Entry 2QMX (X-ray diffraction, 2.30 A resolution); this record covers chains A and B.

# Chain A (and B)
Name: Prephenate dehydratase
Organism: Chlorobium tepidum TLS
Notes: EC 4.2.1.51; chain B of this document is another copy of the same molecule, construct and numbering; everything in this record applies to it too
Reference sequence: Q8KBW6 (Q8KBW6_CHLTE); residues 1-280 here = UniProt positions 1-280
Sequence (283 residues; numbered -2 to 280; the number before each row is that of its first residue; numbers below 1 keep their minus sign (Ser-2 is residue -2)):
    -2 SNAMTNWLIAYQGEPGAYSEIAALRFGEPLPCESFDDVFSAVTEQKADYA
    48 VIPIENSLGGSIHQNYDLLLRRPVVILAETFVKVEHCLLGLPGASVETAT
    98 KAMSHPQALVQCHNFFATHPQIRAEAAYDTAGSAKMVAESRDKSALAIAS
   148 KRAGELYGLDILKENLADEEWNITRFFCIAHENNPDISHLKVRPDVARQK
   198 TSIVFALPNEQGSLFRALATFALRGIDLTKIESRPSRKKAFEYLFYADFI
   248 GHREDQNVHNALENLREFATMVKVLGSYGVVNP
Unresolved in the structure: -2 to 2
Sequence notes: cloning artifact (-2 to 0)
Modified positions: Mse1 (selenomethionine); Mse100, Mse133, Mse268 (selenomethionine; parent Met)
Residues lining bound ligands:
  - phenylalanine (PHE), molecule 1: Asn206, Glu207, Gln208, Gly209, Ser210, Leu211, Ser230, Tyr240, Phe242
  - phenylalanine (PHE), molecule 2: Ile223, Asp224, Leu225, Thr226, Lys227, Ile228
From the paper describing this entry:
  - binding site for phenylalanine: Asn206, Gly209, Leu211, Asp224, Leu225, Ser230, Tyr240, Phe242
  - self-association interface (contacts with another copy of this molecule); pairs are residue here / residue on that copy: Arg221-Glu264 (salt bridge), Ser230-Ile228 (hydrogen bond), Arg213, Asn261
  - contacts within the chain: Asn53-Thr171 (hydrogen bond), Asn53-Asn169 (hydrogen bond)
  - conformationally variable residues (side-chain flip): Asn53
  - catalytic residues: Thr171, Phe173 (proposed by the authors, not directly observed)

# How chain A and chain B interact
Contacting residue pairs (72; chain A residue first):
  Glu30(A) - His110(B)
  Ser31(A) - His110(B)
  Asn53(A) - His60(B)
  Ser54(A) - His60(B)
  Leu55(A) - Ile59(B)
  Leu55(A) - His60(B)  hydrogen bond (backbone-backbone)
  Leu55(A) - Gln61(B)  hydrogen bond (backbone-backbone)
  Gly56(A) - Ser58(B)
  Gly56(A) - His60(B)  hydrogen bond (backbone-side chain)
  Gly57(A) - Ser58(B)  hydrogen bond (backbone-backbone)
  Ser58(A) - Gly56(B)
  Ser58(A) - Gly57(B)  hydrogen bond (backbone-backbone)
  Ile59(A) - Leu55(B)
  His60(A) - Ser54(B)  hydrogen bond (side chain-backbone)
  His60(A) - Leu55(B)  hydrogen bond (backbone-backbone)
  His60(A) - Gly56(B)  hydrogen bond (side chain-backbone)
  Gln61(A) - Leu55(B)  hydrogen bond (backbone-backbone)
  His102(A) - His102(B)
  His102(A) - Pro103(B)
  Pro103(A) - His102(B)
  Pro103(A) - Pro103(B)
  Pro103(A) - Ala124(B)
  Pro103(A) - Tyr125(B)
  Val107(A) - Tyr125(B)
  His110(A) - Ser31(B)  hydrogen bond
  Ala123(A) - Ala124(B)
  Ala123(A) - Tyr125(B)
  Ala124(A) - Pro103(B)
  Ala124(A) - Ala123(B)
  Tyr125(A) - Pro103(B)
  Tyr125(A) - Val107(B)
  Tyr125(A) - Ala123(B)
  Glu166(A) - Arg234(B)  salt bridge
  Trp168(A) - Pro232(B)
  Trp168(A) - Arg234(B)
  Gln208(A) - Ala219(B)  hydrogen bond (side chain-backbone)
  Gln208(A) - Gly222(B)
  Gln208(A) - Ile223(B)  hydrogen bond (side chain-backbone)
  Gln208(A) - Asp224(B)  hydrogen bond (side chain-backbone)
  Leu211(A) - Leu215(B)  hydrophobic
  Leu211(A) - Ile228(B)  hydrophobic
  Phe212(A) - Phe212(B)  hydrophobic
  Phe212(A) - Leu215(B)
  Phe212(A) - Ala216(B)  hydrophobic
  Phe212(A) - Ala219(B)  hydrophobic
  Phe212(A) - Leu220(B)  hydrophobic
  Leu215(A) - Leu211(B)  hydrophobic
  Leu215(A) - Phe212(B)
  Leu215(A) - Leu215(B)  hydrophobic
  Ala216(A) - Phe212(B)  hydrophobic
  Ala219(A) - Gln208(B)  hydrogen bond (backbone-side chain)
  Ala219(A) - Gly209(B)
  Ala219(A) - Phe212(B)  hydrophobic
  Leu220(A) - Phe212(B)  hydrophobic
  Gly222(A) - Gln208(B)
  Ile223(A) - Gln208(B)  hydrogen bond (backbone-side chain)
  Asp224(A) - Asn206(B)
  Asp224(A) - Glu207(B)
  Asp224(A) - Gln208(B)  hydrogen bond (side chain-backbone)
  Thr226(A) - Tyr240(B)
  Lys227(A) - Ser230(B)
  Ile228(A) - Leu211(B)  hydrophobic
  Ile228(A) - Ile228(B)  hydrophobic
  Ile228(A) - Glu229(B)
  Ile228(A) - Ser230(B)  hydrogen bond (backbone-backbone)
  Glu229(A) - Ile228(B)
  Glu229(A) - Glu229(B)
  Ser230(A) - Lys227(B)
  Ser230(A) - Ile228(B)  hydrogen bond (backbone-backbone)
  Arg234(A) - Glu167(B)
  Arg234(A) - Trp168(B)
  Tyr240(A) - Thr226(B)
Other interface residues (no listed pair), chain A (44 interface residues in all): Leu106, Asn206, Glu207, Gly209, Phe218, Leu225, Pro232
Other interface residues (no listed pair), chain B (42 interface residues in all): Asn53, Leu106, Leu225

# Overview
Chain A and chain B form an interface of 44 and 42 residues respectively; the contacts include 18 hydrogen
bonds and 1 salt bridge. Polar contacts include Glu166(A)-Arg234(B), Gly56(A)-His60(B) and His60(A)-Ser54(B).
Chain A binds phenylalanine. The paper reports catalytic residues Thr171(A) and Phe173(A); a binding site for
phenylalanine at Asn206(A), Gly209(A) and Leu211(A) among others.
Chain A and chain B are both Prephenate dehydratase (Chlorobium tepidum TLS); the structure, The crystal
structure of L-Phe inhibited prephenate dehydratase from Chlorobium tepidum TLS, was determined by X-ray
diffraction (same publication as 2QMW).
